Entry 2V81 (X-ray diffraction, 2.40 A resolution); this record covers chain A.

Chain A:
Name: 2-dehydro-3-deoxy-6-phosphogalactonate aldolase
Organism: Escherichia coli
Notes: EC 4.1.2.21
UniProtKB: Q6BF16 (DGOA_ECOLI); residue numbers follow UniProt; this construct covers 1-205
Chain sequence (212 residues; each row starts with the number of its first residue):
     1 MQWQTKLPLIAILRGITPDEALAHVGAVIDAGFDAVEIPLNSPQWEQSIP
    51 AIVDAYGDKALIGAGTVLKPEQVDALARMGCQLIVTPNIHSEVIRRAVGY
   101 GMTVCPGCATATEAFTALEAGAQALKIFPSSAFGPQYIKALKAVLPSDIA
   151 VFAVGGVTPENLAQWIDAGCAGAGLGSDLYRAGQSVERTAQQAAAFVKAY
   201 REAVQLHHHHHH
Not modelled in the structure: 207-212
Modified positions: Mse-1 (selenomethionine; parent Met); Mse-79 (selenomethionine; parent Met); Mse-102 (selenomethionine; parent Met)
Curated features (UniProtKB/Swiss-Prot):
  - active site: Glu-37 (Proton donor/acceptor), Lys-126 (Schiff-base intermediate with substrate)
  - binding site (2-dehydro-3-deoxy-6-phospho-D-galactonate): Arg-14, Thr-66, Lys-126, Gly-156, Gly-176, Ser-177
  - site: Arg-14 (Orients the nucleophilic substrate), Val-154 (Plays a major role in determining the stereoselectivity)
  - mutagenesis: Glu-37 (E37N: 50-fold decrease in catalytic efficiency and 6-fold decrease of binding affinity), Val-154 (V154T: Little stereoselectivity, accepting KDPG and KDPGal as substrate with roughly equal efficacy. Reduced the preference for KDPGal ...)
What the authors report for this chain:
  - catalytic residues: Arg-14, Glu-37
  - mutagenesis - E37N (50-fold): decreased catalytic activity
  - specificity-determining residues: Val-154
  - mutagenesis - V154A, V154T: decreased catalytic activity on KDPGal
  - specificity-determining residues: Ile-12 (proposed by the authors, not directly observed)
  - mutagenesis - R14DEL: abolished catalytic activity

Overview:
UniProt lists active-site residues Glu-37 and Lys-126, 6 residues binding
2-dehydro-3-deoxy-6-phospho-D-galactonate and 2 mutagenesis sites. The paper reports catalytic residues Arg-14
and Glu-37; V154A and V154T reduce catalytic activity on KDPGal; 4 substitutions were tested in all.
Chain A is 2-dehydro-3-deoxy-6-phosphogalactonate aldolase (Escherichia coli); the structure, Native KDPGal
structure, was determined by X-ray diffraction (same publication as 2V82).
